PDB entry 7R5R | electron microscopy, 2.44 A resolution | chains H and J of the 12 polymer chains in the assembly

[Chain H]
Protein: Histone H2B type 1-C/E/F/G/I
Organism: Homo sapiens
UniProtKB: P62807 (H2B1C_HUMAN); residues 0-125 here correspond to UniProt positions 1-126 (UniProt number = residue number + 1)
Amino-acid sequence (126 residues; row label = number of the first residue in the row; numbering starts at 0):
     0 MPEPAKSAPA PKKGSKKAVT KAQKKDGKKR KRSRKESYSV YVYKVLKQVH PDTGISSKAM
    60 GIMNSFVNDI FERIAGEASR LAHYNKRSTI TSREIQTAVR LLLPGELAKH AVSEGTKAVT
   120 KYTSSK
Not modelled in the structure: 0-32, 125
UniProt features mapped onto this chain:
  - modified residue: Pro1 (N-acetylproline), Glu2 (ADP-ribosyl glutamic acid), Lys5 (N6-(2-hydroxyisobutyryl)lysine), Ser6 (ADP-ribosylserine), Lys11 (N6-(beta-hydroxybutyryl)lysine), Lys12 (N6-(2-hydroxyisobutyryl)lysine), Ser14 (Phosphoserine), Lys15 (N6-acetyllysine), Lys16 (N6-(beta-hydroxybutyryl)lysine), Lys20 (N6-(2-hydroxyisobutyryl)lysine), Lys23 (N6-(2-hydroxyisobutyryl)lysine), Lys24 (N6-(2-hydroxyisobutyryl)lysine), Lys34 (N6-(2-hydroxyisobutyryl)lysine), Glu35 (PolyADP-ribosyl glutamic acid), Ser36 (Phosphoserine), Lys43 (N6-(2-hydroxyisobutyryl)lysine), Lys46 (N6-(2-hydroxyisobutyryl)lysine), Lys57 (N6,N6-dimethyllysine), Arg79 (Dimethylated arginine), Lys85 (N6,N6,N6-trimethyllysine) and 6 more in UniProt
  - glycosylation: Ser112 (O-linked (GlcNAc) serine)
  - cross-link (Glycyl lysine isopeptide (Lys-Gly)): Lys5 (interchain with G-Cter in SUMO2), Lys20 (interchain with G-Cter in SUMO2), Lys34 (interchain with G-Cter in ubiquitin), Lys120 (interchain with G-Cter in ubiquitin)

[Chain J]
Molecule: 171-nt DNA strand
Sequence (171 nucleotides; each row starts with the number of its first residue; numbers below 1 keep their minus sign (DC-97 is residue -97)):
   -97 CCGCTTTGAG GCCTTCGTTG GAAACGGGAA TATGTTCACA TAAAAACTAG ACAGAAGCAT
   -37 TCTCAGAAAC TTCTATGTGA TGTTTGCATT CAACTCATAG AGTTGAACAT TCCTTTTCAT
    23 AGAGCAGTTT TGAAACACTC TTTTTGTAGT ATCTGGAATT GGACATTTGG A
Not modelled in the structure: -97 to -69, 65-73

[Chain H / chain J interface]
Pairs across the interface - 12 pairs, chain H then chain J:
  Arg33(H) with DT30(J), salt bridge to the phosphate
  Tyr42(H) with DA-53(J), hydrogen bond to the phosphate
  Gly53(H) with DA-53(J), phosphate contact
  Ile54(H) with DA-53(J), phosphate contact
  Ser55(H) with DA-54(J), phosphate contact
  Ser56(H) with DA-54(J), phosphate contact
  Arg86(H) with DC-34(J), sugar contact; DA-33(J), salt bridge to the phosphate
  Ser87(H) with DT-35(J), sugar contact; DC-34(J), hydrogen bond to the phosphate
  Thr88(H) with DT-35(J), phosphate contact; DC-34(J), hydrogen bond to the phosphate
Other interface residues (no listed pair), chain H (10 interface residues in all): Glu35
Other interface residues (no listed pair), chain J (7 interface residues in all): DA-45

[Summary]
10 residues of chain H face 7 of chain J across their interface, with 3 hydrogen bonds and 2 salt bridges.
Among the polar pairs are Tyr42(H)-DA-53(J), Ser87(H)-DC-34(J) and Thr88(H)-DC-34(J).
Here chain H is Histone H2B type 1-C/E/F/G/I (Homo sapiens) and chain J is a 171-nt DNA strand. Entry 7R5R
(Structure of the human CCAN CENP-A alpha-satellite complex) was determined by electron microscopy, deposited
together with 7PB4, 7PB8, 7PII, 7PKN, 7R5S, 7R5V, 7YWX and 7YYH.
